6H2Z - chain A; structure by X-ray diffraction, 1.94 A resolution.

# Chain A
Molecule: Carbonic anhydrase 2
Source organism: Homo sapiens
Notes: EC 4.2.1.1
UniProtKB: P00918 (CAH2_HUMAN); the author numbering skips numbers that UniProt does not, so the offset changes along the chain: 1-125 = UniProt 1-125; 127-261 = UniProt 126-260
Amino-acid sequence (262 residues; row label = number of the first residue in the row; note: 1 number in that range is skipped by the numbering (no residue carries it; nothing is unmodelled there); numbers below 1 keep their minus sign (Met-1 is residue -1)):
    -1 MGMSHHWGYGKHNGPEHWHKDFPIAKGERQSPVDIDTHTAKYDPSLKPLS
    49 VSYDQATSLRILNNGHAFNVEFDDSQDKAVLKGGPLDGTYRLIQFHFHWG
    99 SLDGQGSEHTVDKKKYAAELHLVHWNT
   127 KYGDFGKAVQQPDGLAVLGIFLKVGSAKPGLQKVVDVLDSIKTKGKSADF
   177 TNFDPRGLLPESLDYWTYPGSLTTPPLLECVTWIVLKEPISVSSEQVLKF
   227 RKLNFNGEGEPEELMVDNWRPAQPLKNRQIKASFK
Unresolved in the structure: -1 to 3, 261
Construct notes: expression tag (-1 to 0)
Bound ions: Zn2+: His94, His96, His119 (together with FKE)
Ligand contacts: FKE (4-(4-phenylpiperidin-1-yl)carbonylbenzenesulfonamide): Gln92, His94, His96, Glu106, His119, Val121, Phe131, Gly132, Val135, Val143, Ser197, Leu198, Thr199, Thr200, Pro201, Pro202, Trp209

# In short
Bound to chain A: compound FKE. His94, His96 and His119 coordinate Zn2+.
Chain A is Carbonic anhydrase 2 (Homo sapiens); the structure, The crystal structure of human carbonic
anhydrase II in complex with 4-(4-phenylpiperidine-1-carbonyl)benzenesulfonamide, was determined by X-ray
diffraction (same publication as 6H33, 6H34, 6H36, 6H37 and 6H38).
